PDB entry 1FYT | X-ray diffraction, 2.60 A resolution | chains B and C of the 5 polymer chains in the assembly

Chain B:
Protein: HLA class II histocompatibility antigen, dr-1 beta chain
Organism: Homo sapiens
Notes: fragment: extracellular domain
UniProtKB: P04229 (2B11_HUMAN); residues 1-192 here correspond to UniProt positions 30-221 (UniProt number = residue number + 29)
Sequence (192 residues; numbered 1 to 192; the number before each row is that of its first residue):
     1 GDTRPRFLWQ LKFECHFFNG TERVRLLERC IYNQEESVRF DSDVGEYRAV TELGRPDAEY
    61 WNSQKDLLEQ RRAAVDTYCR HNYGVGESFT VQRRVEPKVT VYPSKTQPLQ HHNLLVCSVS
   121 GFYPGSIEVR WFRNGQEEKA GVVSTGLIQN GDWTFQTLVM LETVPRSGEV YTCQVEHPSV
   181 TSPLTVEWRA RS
Disordered / not traced: 1-2, 105-113, 191-192
Disulfides: C15-C79, C117-C173

Chain C:
Protein: Hemagglutinin HA1 peptide chain
Organism: H3N2 subtype
Notes: fragment: antigen peptide
UniProtKB: P03437 (HEMA_IAAIC); residues 306-318 here correspond to UniProt positions 322-334 (UniProt number = residue number + 16)
Sequence (13 residues; each row starts with the number of its first residue):
   306 PKYVKQNTLK LAT

Chain B / chain C interface:
Contacting residue pairs (32):
  W9(B) - L316(C)  hydrophobic
  L11(B) - T313(C)
  F13(B) - Q311(C)
  F13(B) - N312(C)
  E28(B) - L314(C)
  Y47(B) - L314(C)
  P56(B) - A317(C)
  D57(B) - L316(C)
  D57(B) - A317(C)  hydrogen bond (side chain-backbone)
  Y60(B) - K315(C)
  Y60(B) - A317(C)  hydrophobic
  W61(B) - L314(C)  hydrophobic
  W61(B) - K315(C)  hydrogen bond (side chain-backbone)
  W61(B) - L316(C)  hydrophobic
  L67(B) - L314(C)  hydrophobic
  Q70(B) - Q311(C)  hydrogen bond
  R71(B) - Q311(C)  hydrogen bond
  R71(B) - N312(C)  hydrogen bond (side chain-backbone)
  R71(B) - L314(C)
  A74(B) - Q311(C)
  Y78(B) - V309(C)
  Y78(B) - K310(C)
  Y78(B) - Q311(C)
  H81(B) - K307(C)  hydrogen bond (side chain-backbone)
  H81(B) - V309(C)
  N82(B) - Y308(C)
  N82(B) - V309(C)  hydrogen bond (side chain-backbone)
  V85(B) - P306(C)  hydrophobic
  V85(B) - K307(C)
  V85(B) - Y308(C)  hydrophobic
  G86(B) - Y308(C)
  F89(B) - Y308(C)
Interface residues without a listed pair, chain B (20 interface residues in all): T77

Summary:
The interface between chain B and chain C involves 20 residues on one side and 12 on the other; the contacts
include 7 hydrogen bonds. Among the polar pairs are D57(B)-A317(C), W61(B)-K315(C) and Q70(B)-Q311(C).
Chain B is HLA class II histocompatibility antigen, dr-1 beta chain (Homo sapiens) and chain C is
Hemagglutinin HA1 peptide chain (H3N2 subtype); the structure, Crystal structure of a complex of a human
alpha/beta-T cell receptor, influenza ha antigen peptide, and ..., was determined by X-ray diffraction.
